5WFV - chains A and P; structure by X-ray diffraction, 1.91 A resolution.

Chain A:
Protein: Kelch-like ECH-associated protein 1
Source organism: Homo sapiens
UniProtKB: Q14145 (KEAP1_HUMAN); residue numbers follow UniProt; this construct covers 320-612
Amino-acid sequence (336 residues; numbered 289 to 624; the number before each row is that of its first residue):
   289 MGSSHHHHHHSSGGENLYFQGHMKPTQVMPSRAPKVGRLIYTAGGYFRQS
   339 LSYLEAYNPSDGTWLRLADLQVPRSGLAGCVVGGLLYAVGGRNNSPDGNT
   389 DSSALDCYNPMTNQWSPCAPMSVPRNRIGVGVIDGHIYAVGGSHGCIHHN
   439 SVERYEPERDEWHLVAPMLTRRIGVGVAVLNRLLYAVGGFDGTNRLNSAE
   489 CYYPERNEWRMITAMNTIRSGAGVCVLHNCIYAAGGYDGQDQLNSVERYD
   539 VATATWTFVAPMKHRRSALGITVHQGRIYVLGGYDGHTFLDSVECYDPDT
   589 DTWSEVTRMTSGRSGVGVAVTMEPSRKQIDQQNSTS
Not modelled in the structure: 289-325, 610-624
Sequence notes: initiating methionine (289); expression tag (290-319, 613-624); engineered mutation Ala540 (Glu in Q14145), Ala542 (Glu in Q14145)
UniProt features mapped onto this chain:
  - site: Cys434 (Sensor for electrophilic agents)
  - modified residue: Cys434 (S-cGMP-cysteine)
  - natural variant: Gly333 (G333C: In a NSCLC cell line), Gly350 (G350S: In a NSCLC cell line), Gly364 (G364C: In a lung adenocarcinoma cell line), Gly430 (G430C: In a lung adenocarcinoma patient), Ala522 (A522V: In a breast cancer sample)
  - mutagenesis: Tyr334 (Y334A: Loss of interaction with NFE2L2/NRF2. Strongly reduces repression of NFE2L2/NRF2-dependent gene expression. Loss of interaction with PGAM5), Arg380 (R380A: Loss of interaction with NFE2L2/NRF2. Abolishes repression of NFE2L2/NRF2-dependent gene expression. Impaired interaction with SQSTM1/p62), Asn382 (N382A: Loss of interaction with NFE2L2/NRF2. Strongly reduces repression of NFE2L2/NRF2-dependent gene expression. Impaired interaction with SQSTM1/p62), Arg415 (R415A: Loss of interaction with NFE2L2/NRF2. Abolishes repression of NFE2L2/NRF2-dependent gene expression. Loss of interaction with PGAM5. Does not affect interaction with SQSTM1/p62), His436 (H436A: Loss of interaction with NFE2L2/NRF2. Abolishes repression of NFE2L2/NRF2-dependent gene expression. Does not affect interaction with SQSTM1/p62), Phe478 (F478A: Abolishes repression of NFE2L2/NRF2-dependent gene expression), Arg483 (R483A: Loss of interaction with NFE2L2/NRF2. Abolishes repression of NFE2L2/NRF2-dependent gene expression. Loss of interaction with PGAM5. Does not affect interaction with SQSTM1/p62), Tyr525 (Y525A: Loss of interaction with NFE2L2/NRF2. Strongly reduces repression of NFE2L2/NRF2-dependent gene expression. Abolishes interaction with SQSTM1/p62), Tyr572 (Y572A: Loss of interaction with NFE2L2/NRF2. Strongly reduces repression of NFE2L2/NRF2-dependent gene expression. Loss of interaction with PGAM5. Abolishes interaction with SQSTM1/p62)
From the paper describing this entry:
  - conformationally variable residues (side-chain flip): Arg415

Chain P:
Protein: Nrf2 ETGE peptide
Amino-acid sequence (9 residues; row label = number of the first residue in the row):
    76 LDEETGEFL
From the paper describing this entry:
  - mutagenesis - D77A, T80A, T80S: decreased binding to Kelch-like ECH-associated protein 1 (chain A)
  - mutagenesis - E78A (DeltaDeltaG < 0.5 kcal/mol), F83A (DeltaDeltaG < 0.5 kcal/mol): unchanged binding to Kelch-like ECH-associated protein 1 (chain A)
  - contacts within the chain: Asp77-Thr80 (hydrogen bond)

Interface between chain A and chain P:
Contacting residue pairs (28; chain A residue first):
  Tyr334(A) with Gly81(P); Glu82(P); Phe83(P), hydrogen bond (side chain-backbone)
  Ser363(A) with Glu82(P), hydrogen bond
  Arg380(A) with Glu82(P), salt bridge
  Asn382(A) with Glu82(P), hydrogen bond; Phe83(P), hydrogen bond (side chain-backbone)
  Asn387(A) with Phe83(P); Leu84(P), hydrogen bond (side chain-backbone)
  Arg415(A) with Glu79(P), salt bridge; Thr80(P)
  Arg483(A) with Glu79(P), salt bridge
  Ser508(A) with Glu79(P), hydrogen bond
  Gly509(A) with Glu79(P), hydrogen bond (backbone-side chain)
  Tyr525(A) with Glu78(P), hydrogen bond; Glu79(P)
  Gln530(A) with Glu78(P), hydrogen bond (side chain-backbone)
  Ser555(A) with Glu79(P), hydrogen bond (side chain-backbone)
  Ala556(A) with Glu79(P); Thr80(P)
  Tyr572(A) with Asp77(P); Glu78(P); Glu79(P); Thr80(P); Gly81(P)
  Phe577(A) with Thr80(P); Gly81(P)
  Ser602(A) with Thr80(P), hydrogen bond (side chain-backbone)
Also at the interface, not in a pair above, chain A (19 interface residues in all): Gly364, Gly462, Gly527
Also at the interface, not in a pair above, chain P (9 interface residues in all): Leu76
The authors on this interface:
  - residue pairs: Ser363(A)-Glu82(P) (hydrogen bond), Arg380(A)-Glu82(P) (salt bridge), Asn382(A)-Glu82(P) (hydrogen bond), Arg415(A)-Glu79(P) (salt bridge), Arg483(A)-Glu79(P) (salt bridge), Ser508(A)-Glu79(P) (hydrogen bond)
  - hot spots on chain P (mutagenesis) - E79A, E82A: decreased binding to Kelch-like ECH-associated protein 1 (chain A)

Overview:
19 residues of chain A and 9 residues of chain P are in contact, with 11 hydrogen bonds and 3 salt bridges.
Polar contacts include Arg380(A)-Glu82(P), Arg415(A)-Glu79(P) and Arg483(A)-Glu79(P). The authors report
hydrogen bonds between Ser363(A) and Glu82(P), Asn382(A) and Glu82(P) and Ser508(A) and Glu79(P); salt bridges
between Arg380(A) and Glu82(P), Arg415(A) and Glu79(P) and Arg483(A) and Glu79(P). From the paper: D77A, T80A
and T80S of chain P, among others, reduce binding to Kelch-like ECH-associated protein 1 (chain A);
conformational variability at Arg415(A); 7 substitutions were tested in all.
Chain A is Kelch-like ECH-associated protein 1 (Homo sapiens) and chain P is Nrf2 ETGE peptide; the structure,
Kelch domain of human Keap1 bound to Nrf2 ETGE peptide, was determined by X-ray diffraction (same publication
as 5WIY, 5WFL, 5WG1, 5WHL and 5WHO).
